PDB entry 8KIF | X-ray diffraction, 2.13 A resolution | chain B

[Chain B]
Molecule: Putative dioxygenase
Organism: Mycobacterium marinum M
UniProtKB: A0A2Z5Y839 (A0A2Z5Y839_MYCMR); residues 17-305 here correspond to UniProt positions 1-289 (UniProt number = residue number - 16)
Amino-acid sequence (305 residues; row label = number of the first residue in the row):
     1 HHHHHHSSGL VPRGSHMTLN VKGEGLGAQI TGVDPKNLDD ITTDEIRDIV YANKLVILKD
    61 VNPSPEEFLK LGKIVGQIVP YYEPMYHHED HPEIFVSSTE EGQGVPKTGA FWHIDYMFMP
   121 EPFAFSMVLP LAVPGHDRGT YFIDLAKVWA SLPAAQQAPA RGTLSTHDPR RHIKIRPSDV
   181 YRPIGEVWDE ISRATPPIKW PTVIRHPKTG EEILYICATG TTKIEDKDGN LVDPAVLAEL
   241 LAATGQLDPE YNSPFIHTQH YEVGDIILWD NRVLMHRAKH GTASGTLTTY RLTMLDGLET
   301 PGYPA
Unresolved in the structure: 1-20
Differences from the reference sequence: expression tag (1-16)
Bound ions: Fe2+: H113, D115, H276
Residues lining bound ligands: VY9 ((3R)-3-(2-hydroxy-2-oxoethylamino)decanoic acid): Y81, Y86, F95, T108, G109, F111, H113, I114, D115, Y116, M117, F118, F123, P169, H172, K174, T219, G220, R291

[In short]
Bound to chain B: compound VY9. H113, D115 and H276 coordinate Fe2+.
Chain B is Putative dioxygenase (Mycobacterium marinum M); the structure, The structure of MmaE with
substrate, was determined by X-ray diffraction, deposited together with 8KHT.
